PDB entry 1FDS | X-ray diffraction, 1.70 A resolution | chain A

Chain A:
Protein: 17-beta-hydroxysteroid-dehydrogenase
Source organism: Homo sapiens
Notes: EC 1.1.1.62
Reference sequence: P14061 (DHB1_HUMAN); residue numbers follow UniProt; this construct covers 1-327
Amino-acid sequence (327 residues; numbered 1 to 327; the number before each row is that of its first residue):
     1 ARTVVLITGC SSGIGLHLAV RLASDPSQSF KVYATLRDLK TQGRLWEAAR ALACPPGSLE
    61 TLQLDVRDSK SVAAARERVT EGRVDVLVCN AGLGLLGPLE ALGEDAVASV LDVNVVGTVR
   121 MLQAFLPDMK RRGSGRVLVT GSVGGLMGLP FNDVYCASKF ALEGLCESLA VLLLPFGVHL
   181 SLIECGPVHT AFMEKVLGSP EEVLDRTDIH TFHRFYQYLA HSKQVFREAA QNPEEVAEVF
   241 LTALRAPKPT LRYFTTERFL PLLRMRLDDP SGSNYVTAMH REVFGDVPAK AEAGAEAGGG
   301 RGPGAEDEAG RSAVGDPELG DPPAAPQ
Not modelled in the structure: 191-195, 288-327
Sequence notes: conflict Arg301 (Ala in P14061)
Small-molecule neighbours: estradiol (EST): Ser142, Val143, Gly144, Met147, Leu149, Tyr155, Cys185, Gly186, Pro187, Tyr218, His221, Ser222, Val225, Phe226, Phe259, Met279, Glu282

Summary:
Chain A binds estradiol.
Chain A is 17-beta-hydroxysteroid-dehydrogenase (Homo sapiens); the structure, Human
17-beta-hydroxysteroid-dehydrogenase type 1 complexed with 17-beta-estradiol, was determined by X-ray
diffraction together with 1FDT from the same study.
